PDB entry 4ZFX | X-ray diffraction, 2.55 A resolution | chains A and C of the 3 polymer chains in the assembly

[Chain A (and C)]
Name: Neutrophil gelatinase-associated lipocalin
From: Homo sapiens
Notes: chain C of this document is another copy of the same molecule, construct and numbering; everything in this record applies to it too
UniProt: P80188 (NGAL_HUMAN); residues 1-178 here correspond to UniProt positions 21-198 (UniProt number = residue number + 20)
Chain sequence (180 residues; each row starts with the number of its first residue; numbers below 1 keep their minus sign (Gly-1 is residue -1)):
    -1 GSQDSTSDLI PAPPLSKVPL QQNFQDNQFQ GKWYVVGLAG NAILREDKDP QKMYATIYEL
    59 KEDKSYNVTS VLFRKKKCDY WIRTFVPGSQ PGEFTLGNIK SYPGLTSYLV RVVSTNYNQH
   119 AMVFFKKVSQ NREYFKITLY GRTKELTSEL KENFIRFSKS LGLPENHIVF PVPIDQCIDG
Disordered / not traced: -1 to 3, 178 (chain C: -1 to 4, 178)
Construct notes: expression tag (-1 to 0); engineered mutation Ser87 (Cys107 in P80188)
Disulfide bonds: Cys76-Cys175
Small-molecule neighbours: Enterobactin (EB4; N,N',N''-[(3S,7S,11S)-2,6,10-trioxo-1,5,9-trioxacyclododecane-3,7,11-triyl]tris(2,3-dihydroxybenzamide)): Ala40, Tyr106, Phe123, Lys125, Tyr132, Phe133, Lys134
Curated features (UniProtKB/Swiss-Prot):
  - binding site (a carboxymycobactin): Tyr52 to Thr54, Lys125, Lys134, Tyr138
  - binding site (enterobactin): Tyr106, Lys134
  - modified residue: Gln1 (Pyrrolidone carboxylic acid)
  - glycosylation: Asn65 (N-linked (GlcNAc...) asparagine)
What the authors report for this chain:
  - binding site for Enterobactin: Lys125, Lys134
  - conformationally variable residues (side-chain flip): Trp79

[Interface between chain A and chain C]
Residue-residue contacts (14; chain A residue first):
  Gln26(A) - Gln26(C)  hydrogen bond
  Lys30(A) - Asn21(C)  hydrogen bond (backbone-side chain)
  Tyr115(A) - Gln23(C)
  Asn116(A) - Gln23(C)  hydrogen bond (backbone-side chain)
  Asn116(A) - Gln26(C)  hydrogen bond
  Asn116(A) - Asn114(C)
  Asn116(A) - Tyr115(C)
  Asn116(A) - Asn116(C)  hydrogen bond
  Gln117(A) - Asn114(C)
  Arg140(A) - Asn21(C)  hydrogen bond (backbone-side chain)
  Arg140(A) - Gln23(C)  hydrogen bond
  Thr141(A) - Gln19(C)
  Thr141(A) - Gln20(C)
  Lys142(A) - Gln20(C)  hydrogen bond (backbone-side chain)
Also at the interface, not in a pair above, chain A (9 interface residues in all): Tyr32

[In short]
Chain A and chain C form an interface of 9 and 8 residues respectively; the contacts include 8 hydrogen bonds.
Polar contacts include Gln26(A)-Gln26(C), Lys30(A)-Asn21(C) and Asn116(A)-Gln23(C). Chain A binds
Enterobactin. The paper reports a binding site for Enterobactin at Lys125(A) and Lys134(A); conformational
variability at Trp79(A).
Chain A and chain C are both Neutrophil gelatinase-associated lipocalin (Homo sapiens); the structure,
Siderocalin-mediated recognition and cellular uptake of actinides, was determined by X-ray diffraction (same
publication as 4ZHC, 4ZHD, 4ZHF, 4ZHG and 4ZHH).
